Entry 4Y8N (X-ray diffraction, 2.60 A resolution); this record covers chains N and a of the 30 polymer chains in the assembly.

Chain N:
Protein: Proteasome subunit beta type-1
Source organism: Saccharomyces cerevisiae (strain ATCC 204508 / S288c)
Notes: EC 3.4.25.1
UniProt: P38624 (PSB1_YEAST); residues 1-196 here correspond to UniProt positions 20-215 (UniProt number = residue number + 19)
Chain sequence (196 residues; each row starts with the number of its first residue):
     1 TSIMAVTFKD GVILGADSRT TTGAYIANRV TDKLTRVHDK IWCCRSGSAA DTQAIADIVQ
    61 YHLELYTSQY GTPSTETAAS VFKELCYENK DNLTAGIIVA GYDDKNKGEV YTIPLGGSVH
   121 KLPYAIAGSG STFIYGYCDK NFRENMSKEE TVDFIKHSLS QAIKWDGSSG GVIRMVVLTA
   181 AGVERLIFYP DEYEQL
Metal / ion sites: Mg2+: Ile163, Ser169
Curated features (UniProtKB/Swiss-Prot):
  - active site: Thr1 (Nucleophile)

Chain a:
Protein: Proteasome subunit beta type-7
Source organism: Saccharomyces cerevisiae (strain ATCC 204508 / S288c)
Notes: EC 3.4.25.1; engineered mutation(s): Last seven amino acids form the C-terminus have been removed
UniProt: P30657 (PSB7_YEAST); residues -12 to 226 here correspond to UniProt positions 21-259 (UniProt number = residue number + 33)
Chain sequence (239 residues; row label = number of the first residue in the row; numbers below 1 keep their minus sign (Thr-12 is residue -12)):
   -12 TQIANAGASP MVNTQQPIVT GTSVISMKYD NGVIIAADNL GSYGSLLRFN GVERLIPVGD
    48 NTVVGISGDI SDMQHIERLL KDLVTENAYD NPLADAEEAL EPSYIFEYLA TVMYQRRSKM
   108 NPLWNAIIVA GVQSNGDQFL RYVNLLGVTY SSPTLATGFG AHMANPLLRK VVDRESDIPK
   168 TTVQVAEEAI VNAMRVLYYR DARSSRNFSL AIIDKNTGLT FKKNLQVENM KWDFAKDIK
Unresolved in the structure: -12 to 0, 224-226

How chain N and chain a interact:
Residue-residue contacts (41):
  Arg19(N) with Ala189(a)
  Ala24(N) with Phe146(a), hydrophobic; Arg187(a); Asp188(a); Ala189(a), hydrogen bond (backbone-backbone)
  Tyr25(N) with Phe146(a); Arg187(a)
  Ile26(N) with Tyr186(a); Arg187(a), hydrogen bond (backbone-backbone); Asp188(a); Ala189(a)
  Ala27(N) with Arg187(a), hydrogen bond (backbone-side chain)
  Asn28(N) with Arg187(a)
  Arg29(N) with Tyr186(a); Arg187(a); Lys218(a), hydrogen bond (side chain-backbone); Trp219(a); Phe221(a)
  Val30(N) with Trp219(a), hydrophobic; Phe221(a), hydrophobic
  Phe133(N) with Leu33(a), hydrophobic
  Lys164(N) with Leu34(a)
  Trp165(N) with Ser32(a); Leu33(a); Leu34(a), hydrogen bond (backbone-backbone); Arg35(a); Asn37(a)
  Asp166(N) with Ser32(a)
  Gly167(N) with Ser32(a), hydrogen bond (backbone-backbone); Leu34(a); Ala189(a)
  Gly171(N) with Trp219(a)
  Val172(N) with Trp219(a), hydrophobic
  Arg174(N) with Ala222(a)
  Ile187(N) with Ala222(a), hydrophobic
  Tyr189(N) with Trp219(a), hydrophobic; Asp220(a)
  Pro190(N) with Trp219(a)
  Asp191(N) with Arg193(a), salt bridge
  Glu194(N) with Tyr185(a), hydrogen bond; Arg193(a), salt bridge
Interface residues without a listed pair, chain N (24 interface residues in all): Thr21, Ile163, Ser168
Interface residues without a listed pair, chain a (19 interface residues in all): Met150, Arg190

Overview:
Chain N and chain a form an interface of 24 and 19 residues respectively; the contacts include 7 hydrogen
bonds and 2 salt bridges. Polar pairs include Asp191(N)-Arg193(a), Glu194(N)-Arg193(a) and Ala27(N)-Arg187(a).
From UniProt: active-site residue Thr1(N) on chain N.
Here chain N is Proteasome subunit beta type-1 and chain a is Proteasome subunit beta type-7, both from
Saccharomyces cerevisiae (strain ATCC 204508 / S288c). Entry 4Y8N (Yeast 20S proteasome beta7-delta7_Cter
mutant in complex with Ac-PAE-ep) was determined by X-ray diffraction, deposited together with 4Y69, 4Y6A,
4Y6V, 4Y6Z, 4Y70, 4Y74 and 34 further entries.
